8HXQ - chains B and D of the 4 polymer chains in the assembly; structure by X-ray diffraction, 2.40 A resolution.

Chain B:
Name: Nanobody1
Organism: Vicugna pacos
Notes: antibody fragment or engineered binder
Chain sequence (125 residues; numbered 1 to 125; the number before each row is that of its first residue):
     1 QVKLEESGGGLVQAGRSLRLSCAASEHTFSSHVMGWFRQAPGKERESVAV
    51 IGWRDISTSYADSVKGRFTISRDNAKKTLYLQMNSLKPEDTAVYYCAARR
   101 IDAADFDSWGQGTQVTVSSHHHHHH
Not modelled in the structure: 120-125
Disulfide bonds: Cys22-Cys96

Chain D:
Name: Tumor necrosis factor receptor superfamily member 17
Reference sequence: Q02223 (TNR17_HUMAN); numbering as in UniProt (aligned over 1-54)
Chain sequence (54 residues; row label = number of the first residue in the row):
     1 MLQMAGQCSQNEYFDSLLHACIPCQLRCSSNTPPLTCQRYCNASVTNSVK
    51 GTNA
Not modelled in the structure: 46-54
Disulfide bonds: Cys8-Cys21, Cys24-Cys37, Cys28-Cys41
Swiss-Prot annotation at these positions:
  - site: Gln3, Met4 (Breakpoint for translocation to form IL2/TNFRSF17 oncogene)
What the authors report for this chain:
  - post-translational modification sites: Asn42 (proposed by the authors, not directly observed)

Interface between chain B and chain D:
Residue-residue contacts - 30 pairs, chain B then chain D:
  Val33(B) - Leu17(D)
  Val33(B) - Leu18(D)
  Glu46(B) - Met1(D)
  Ser47(B) - Leu2(D)
  Val50(B) - Leu2(D)  hydrophobic
  Val50(B) - His19(D)
  Gly52(B) - Leu18(D)
  Gly52(B) - His19(D)
  Trp53(B) - Leu18(D)  hydrogen bond (backbone-backbone)
  Ile56(B) - Ala20(D)  hydrophobic
  Ile56(B) - Cys21(D)
  Ser57(B) - His19(D)
  Ser57(B) - Ala20(D)
  Ser57(B) - Cys21(D)  hydrogen bond (side chain-backbone)
  Thr58(B) - Met4(D)
  Ser59(B) - Gln3(D)
  Ser59(B) - Met4(D)
  Ser59(B) - His19(D)  hydrogen bond
  Tyr60(B) - Leu2(D)  hydrogen bond (backbone-backbone)
  Tyr60(B) - Gln3(D)  hydrogen bond (backbone-backbone)
  Ala61(B) - Met1(D)  hydrophobic
  Ala61(B) - Leu2(D)
  Asp62(B) - Met1(D)  hydrogen bond (backbone-side chain)
  Ser63(B) - Met1(D)
  Arg99(B) - Ser16(D)  hydrogen bond (side chain-backbone)
  Arg99(B) - Leu17(D)  hydrogen bond (side chain-backbone)
  Ile101(B) - Leu17(D)
  Ile101(B) - Leu18(D)  hydrophobic
  Asp102(B) - Leu17(D)
  Ala103(B) - Leu17(D)
Other interface residues (no listed pair), chain B (20 interface residues in all): Val48, Ala104
Other interface residues (no listed pair), chain D (13 interface residues in all): Ala5, Phe14, Ile22

Overview:
The interface between chain B and chain D involves 20 residues on one side and 13 on the other, with 8
hydrogen bonds. Among the polar pairs are Ser57(B)-Cys21(D), Ser59(B)-His19(D) and Asp62(B)-Met1(D). The paper
reports a modification site at Asn42(D).
Chain B is Nanobody1 (Vicugna pacos) and chain D is Tumor necrosis factor receptor superfamily member 17; the
structure, Nanobody1 in complex with human BCMA ECD, was determined by X-ray diffraction, deposited together
with 8HXR.
